8R6O - chains B and E of the 6 polymer chains in the assembly; structure by X-ray diffraction, 2.20 A resolution.

Chain B:
Protein: Tubulin beta-2B chain
Organism: Bos taurus
Reference sequence: Q6B856 (TBB2B_BOVIN); the author numbering skips numbers that UniProt does not, so the offset changes along the chain: 1-42 = UniProt 1-42; 45-360 = UniProt 43-358; 369-455 = UniProt 359-445
Chain sequence (445 residues; numbered 1 to 455; 10 numbers in that range are skipped by the numbering (no residue carries them; nothing is unmodelled there); the number before each row is that of its first residue):
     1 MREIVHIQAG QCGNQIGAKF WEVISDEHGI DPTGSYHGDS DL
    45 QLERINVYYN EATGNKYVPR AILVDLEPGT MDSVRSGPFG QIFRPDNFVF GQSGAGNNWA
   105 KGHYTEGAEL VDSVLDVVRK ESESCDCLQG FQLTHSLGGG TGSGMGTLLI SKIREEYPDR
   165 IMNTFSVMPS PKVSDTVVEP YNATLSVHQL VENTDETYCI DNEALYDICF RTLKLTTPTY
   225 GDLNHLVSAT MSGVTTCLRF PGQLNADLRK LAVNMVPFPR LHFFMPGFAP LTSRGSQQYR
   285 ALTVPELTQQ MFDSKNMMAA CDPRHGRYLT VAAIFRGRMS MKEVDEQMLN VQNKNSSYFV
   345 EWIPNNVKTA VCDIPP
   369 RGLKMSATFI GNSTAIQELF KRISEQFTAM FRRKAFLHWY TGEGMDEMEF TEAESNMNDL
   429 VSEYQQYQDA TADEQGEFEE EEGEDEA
Not modelled in the structure: 439-455
Swiss-Prot annotation at these positions:
  - motif: Met1 to Ile4 (MREI motif)
  - binding site (GTP): Gln11, Glu71, Ser140, Gly144, Thr145, Gly146, Asn206, Asn228
  - binding site (Mg(2+)): Glu71
  - modified residue: Ser40 (Phosphoserine), Thr57 (Phosphothreonine), Lys60 (N6-acetyllysine), Ser174 (Phosphoserine), Thr287 (Phosphothreonine), Thr292 (Phosphothreonine), Arg320 (Omega-N-methylarginine), Glu448 (5-glutamyl polyglutamate)
  - cross-link (Glycyl lysine isopeptide (Lys-Gly)): Lys60 (interchain with G-Cter in ubiquitin), Lys326 (interchain with G-Cter in ubiquitin)
Metal / ion sites: Ca2+ near Glu113 (its only coordinating residue here)
Small-molecule neighbours:
  - GDP (guanosine-5'-diphosphate): Ala9, Gly10, Gln11, Cys12, Gln15, Ile16, Asp69, Ala99, Asn101, Ser140, Gly142, Gly143, Gly144, Thr145, Gly146, Val171, Pro173, Val177, Asp179, Glu183, Asn206, Leu209, Tyr224, Leu227, Asn228
  - RME (N6-(4-methylpyridin-2-yl)-N2-(2-morpholinoethyl)-3-nitropyridine-2,6-diamine): Tyr202, Val238, Cys241, Leu248, Ala250, Asp251, Lys254, Leu255, Asn258, Met259, Thr314, Val315, Ala316, Ile318, Asn349, Asn350, Val351, Lys352, Ile378
What the authors report for this chain:
  - binding site for RME: Tyr202, Gly237, Val238, Cys241, Asp251, Leu255, Met259, Ala316, Ile318, Lys352

Chain E:
Protein: Stathmin-4
Organism: Rattus norvegicus
Reference sequence: P63043 (STMN4_RAT); residues 5-145 here correspond to UniProt positions 49-189 (UniProt number = residue number + 44)
Chain sequence (143 residues; numbered 3 to 145; the number before each row is that of its first residue):
     3 MADMEVIELN KCTSGQSFEV ILKPPSFDGV PEFNASLPRR RDPSLEEIQK KLEAAEERRK
    63 YQEAELLKHL AEKREHEREV IQKAIEENNN FIKMAKEKLA QKMESNKENR EAHLAAMLER
   123 LQEKDKHAEE VRKNKELKEE ASR
Not modelled in the structure: 3-5, 29-43, 142-145
Construct notes: initiating methionine (3); expression tag (4)
Swiss-Prot annotation at these positions:
  - modified residue: Ser46 (Phosphoserine)

Interface between chain B and chain E:
Contacting residue pairs (27):
  His107(B) - Lys75(E)
  Tyr108(B) - His78(E)  hydrogen bond
  Tyr108(B) - Glu79(E)
  Tyr108(B) - Val82(E)  hydrophobic
  Tyr108(B) - Ile83(E)
  Leu152(B) - Glu79(E)
  Ser155(B) - Leu72(E)
  Ser155(B) - Lys75(E)  hydrogen bond
  Ser155(B) - Arg76(E)  hydrogen bond
  Lys156(B) - Arg76(E)
  Lys156(B) - Glu79(E)  salt bridge
  Arg158(B) - Leu68(E)
  Glu159(B) - Leu69(E)
  Glu159(B) - Leu72(E)
  Glu159(B) - Arg76(E)  salt bridge
  Pro162(B) - Glu65(E)
  Gln193(B) - Lys75(E)  hydrogen bond
  Glu196(B) - His71(E)  salt bridge
  Thr409(B) - Glu89(E)
  Glu411(B) - Val82(E)
  Glu411(B) - Ala86(E)
  Gly412(B) - Val82(E)
  Gly412(B) - Lys85(E)
  Gly412(B) - Ala86(E)
  Met413(B) - Val82(E)
  Asp414(B) - Lys85(E)  salt bridge
  Glu417(B) - His78(E)  salt bridge
Other interface residues (no listed pair), chain B (18 interface residues in all): Thr109, Gly410

Overview:
18 residues of chain B and 14 residues of chain E are in contact; the contacts include 4 hydrogen bonds and 5
salt bridges. Among the polar pairs are Lys156(B)-Glu79(E), Glu159(B)-Arg76(E) and Glu196(B)-His71(E). Bound
to chain B: GDP and compound RME. From the paper: a binding site for RME at Tyr202(B), Gly237(B) and Val238(B)
among others.
Chain B is Tubulin beta-2B chain (Bos taurus) and chain E is Stathmin-4 (Rattus norvegicus); the structure,
Tubulin-4AZA2996 complex, was determined by X-ray diffraction.
